Entry 8H7G (electron microscopy, 3.70 A resolution); this record covers chains I and K of the 14 polymer chains in the assembly.

# Chain I
Protein: STAGA complex 65 subunit gamma
Organism: Homo sapiens
UniProtKB: O94864 (ST65G_HUMAN); numbering as in UniProt (aligned over 1-414)
Amino-acid sequence (455 residues; each row starts with the number of its first residue):
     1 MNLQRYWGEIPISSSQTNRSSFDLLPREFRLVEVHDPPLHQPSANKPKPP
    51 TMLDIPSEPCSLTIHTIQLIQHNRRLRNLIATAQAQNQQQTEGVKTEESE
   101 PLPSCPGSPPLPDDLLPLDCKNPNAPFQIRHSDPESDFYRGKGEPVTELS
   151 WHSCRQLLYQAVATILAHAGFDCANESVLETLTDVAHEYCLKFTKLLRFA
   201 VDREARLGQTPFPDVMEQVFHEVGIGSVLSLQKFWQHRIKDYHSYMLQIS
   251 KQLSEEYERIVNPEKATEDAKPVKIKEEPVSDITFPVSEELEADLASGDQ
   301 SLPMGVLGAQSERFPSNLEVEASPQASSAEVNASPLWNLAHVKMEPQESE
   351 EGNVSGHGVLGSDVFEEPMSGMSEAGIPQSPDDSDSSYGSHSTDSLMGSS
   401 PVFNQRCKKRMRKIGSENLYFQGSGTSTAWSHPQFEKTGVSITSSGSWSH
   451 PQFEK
Unresolved in the structure: 1-14, 30-60, 88-128, 262-455
Construct notes: expression tag (415-455)

# Chain K
Protein: TAF6-like RNA polymerase II p300/CBP-associated factor-associated factor 65 kDa subunit 6L
Organism: Homo sapiens
UniProtKB: Q9Y6J9 (TAF6L_HUMAN); numbering as in UniProt (aligned over 1-622)
Amino-acid sequence (622 residues; row label = number of the first residue in the row):
     1 MSEREERRFVEIPRESVRLMAESTGLELSDEVAALLAEDVCYRLREATQN
    51 SSQFMKHTKRRKLTVEDFNRALRWSSVEAVCGYGSQEALPMRPAREGELY
   101 FPEDREVNLVELALATNIPKGCAETAVRVHVSYLDGKGNLAPQGSVPSAV
   151 SSLTDDLLKYYHQVTRAVLGDDPQLMKVALQDLQTNSKIGALLPYFVYVV
   201 SGVKSVSHDLEQLHRLLQVARSLFRNPHLCLGPYVRCLVGSVLYCVLEPL
   251 AASINPLNDHWTLRDGAALLLSHIFWTHGDLVSGLYQHILLSLQKILADP
   301 VRPLCCHYGAVVGLHALGWKAVERVLYPHLSTYWTNLQAVLDDYSVSNAQ
   351 VKADGHKVYGAILVAVERLLKMKAQAAEPNRGGPGGRGCRRLDDLPWDSL
   401 LFQESSSGGGAEPSFGSGLPLPPGGAGPEDPSLSVTLADIYRELYAFFGD
   451 SLATRFGTGQPAPTAPRPPGDKKEPAAAPDSVRKMPQLTASAIVSPHGDE
   501 SPRGSGGGGPASASGPAASESRPLPRVHRARGAPRQQGPGTGTRDVFQKS
   551 RFAPRGAPHFRFIIAGRQAGRRCRGRLFQTAFPAPYGPSPASRYVQKLPM
   601 IGRTSRPARRWALSDYSLYLPL
Unresolved in the structure: 1-12, 94-99, 135-144, 249-259, 371-399, 421-622

# How chain I and chain K interact
Contacting residue pairs - 40 pairs, chain I then chain K:
  Ser-15(I) / Leu-193(K)
  Ser-20(I) / Tyr-234(K)
  Phe-22(I) / Pro-233(K)  hydrophobic
  Phe-22(I) / Val-282(K)  hydrophobic
  Asp-23(I) / Val-129(K)
  Leu-25(I) / Arg-128(K)
  Leu-25(I) / Val-129(K)
  Pro-26(I) / Val-127(K)
  Pro-26(I) / Arg-128(K)  hydrogen bond (backbone-side chain)
  Glu-28(I) / Arg-128(K)  hydrogen bond (backbone-side chain)
  Phe-29(I) / Ala-126(K)
  Glu-148(I) / Gly-121(K)
  Glu-148(I) / Ala-123(K)
  Leu-149(I) / Pro-119(K)
  Arg-155(I) / Ser-85(K)
  Leu-157(I) / Asn-117(K)
  Gln-160(I) / Ala-113(K)  hydrogen bond (side chain-backbone)
  Gln-160(I) / Leu-114(K)
  Gln-160(I) / Asn-117(K)
  Ala-163(I) / Leu-109(K)
  Thr-164(I) / Ala-113(K)
  Asp-172(I) / Asn-108(K)
  Asp-172(I) / Leu-109(K)
  Cys-173(I) / Val-107(K)
  Cys-173(I) / Leu-109(K)
  Ala-174(I) / Arg-105(K)
  Ala-174(I) / Val-107(K)
  Asn-175(I) / Glu-103(K)
  Glu-176(I) / Glu-103(K)  hydrogen bond (backbone-side chain)
  Glu-176(I) / Arg-105(K)  salt bridge
  Ser-177(I) / Glu-103(K)  hydrogen bond (backbone-side chain)
  Glu-180(I) / Gly-82(K)
  Thr-181(I) / Cys-81(K)
  Thr-181(I) / Gly-82(K)
  Asp-184(I) / Cys-81(K)
  Asp-184(I) / Gly-82(K)  hydrogen bond (side chain-backbone)
  Asp-184(I) / Tyr-83(K)  hydrogen bond (side chain-backbone)
  Glu-188(I) / Arg-73(K)  salt bridge
  Glu-188(I) / Ala-79(K)
  Glu-188(I) / Cys-81(K)  hydrogen bond
Other interface residues (no listed pair), chain I (38 interface residues in all): Ser-21, Leu-24, Arg-27, Ile-64, Gln-71, Thr-147, Trp-151, His-152, Tyr-159, Ala-167, Val-178, Val-185, Leu-191
Other interface residues (no listed pair), chain K (34 interface residues in all): Glu-66, Gly-84, Gln-86, Asp-104, Val-110, Leu-112, Thr-125, Val-131, Arg-236

# Summary
38 residues of chain I and 34 residues of chain K are in contact; the contacts include 8 hydrogen bonds and 2
salt bridges. Polar pairs include Glu-176(I)/Arg-105(K), Glu-188(I)/Arg-73(K) and Pro-26(I)/Arg-128(K).
Chain I is STAGA complex 65 subunit gamma and chain K is TAF6-like RNA polymerase II p300/CBP-associated
factor-associated factor 65 kDa subunit 6L, both from Homo sapiens; the structure, Cryo-EM structure of the
human SAGA complex, was determined by electron microscopy.
